PDB entry 7RFB | X-ray diffraction, 2.70 A resolution | chains A and B of the 3 polymer chains in the assembly

== Chain A ==
Protein: mAb1198 Heavy Chain
From: Homo sapiens
Amino-acid sequence (237 residues; row label = number of the first residue in the row; note: 2 numbers in that range are skipped by the numbering (no residue carries them; nothing is unmodelled there); a row labelled like 82A-82C holds insertion residues (82A, then the next letters in order)):
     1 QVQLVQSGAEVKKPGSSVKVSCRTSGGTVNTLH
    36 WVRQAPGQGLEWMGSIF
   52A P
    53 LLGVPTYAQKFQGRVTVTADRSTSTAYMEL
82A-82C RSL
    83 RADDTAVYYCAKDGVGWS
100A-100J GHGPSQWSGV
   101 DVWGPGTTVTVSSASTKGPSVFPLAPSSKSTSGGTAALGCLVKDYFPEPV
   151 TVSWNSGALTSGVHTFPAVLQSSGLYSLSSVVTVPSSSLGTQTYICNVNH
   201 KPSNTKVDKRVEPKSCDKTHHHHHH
Not modelled in the structure: 128-132, 215-225
Disulfides: Cys22-Cys92, Cys140-Cys196

== Chain B ==
Protein: mAb1198 Light Chain
From: Homo sapiens
Amino-acid sequence (220 residues; each row starts with the number of its first residue; a row labelled like 27A-27E holds insertion residues (27A, then the next letters in order)):
     1 DIVMTQSPLSLPVTPGEPASISCTSSQ
27A-27E SLLHS
    28 TGYNYLDWYVQKPGQSPQLLIYLGSIRASGVPDRFSGSGSGTDFTLRISR
    78 VEAGDVGIYYCMQALEIP
   95A R
    96 LTFGGGTKLEIKRTVAAPSVFIFPPSDEQLKSGTASVVCLLNNFYPREAK
   146 VQWKVDNALQSGNSQESVTEQDSKDSTYSLSSTLTLSKADYEKHKVYACE
   196 VTHQGLSSPVTKSFNRGEC
Not modelled in the structure: 1, 214
Disulfides: Cys23-Cys88, Cys134-Cys194

== Chain A / chain B interface ==
Residue-residue contacts (74; chain A residue first):
  His33(A) - Pro95(B)  hydrogen bond (side chain-backbone)
  His33(A) - Leu96(B)
  Val37(A) - Phe98(B)  hydrophobic
  Gln39(A) - Gln38(B)  hydrogen bond
  Gln39(A) - Tyr87(B)
  Leu45(A) - Pro44(B)  hydrophobic
  Leu45(A) - Tyr87(B)  hydrophobic
  Leu45(A) - Phe98(B)
  Trp47(A) - Pro95(B)
  Trp47(A) - Arg95A(B)
  Trp47(A) - Leu96(B)
  Ser50(A) - Pro95(B)
  Phe52(A) - Pro95(B)  hydrophobic
  Thr58(A) - Pro95(B)
  Thr58(A) - Arg95A(B)
  Tyr59(A) - Arg95A(B)  hydrogen bond (backbone-side chain)
  Tyr91(A) - Gln38(B)  hydrogen bond
  Tyr91(A) - Gln42(B)
  Tyr91(A) - Ser43(B)
  Tyr91(A) - Pro44(B)
  Gln100F(A) - Tyr30(B)
  Gln100F(A) - Leu50(B)
  Trp100G(A) - Tyr32(B)  hydrophobic
  Trp100G(A) - Asp34(B)  hydrogen bond
  Trp100G(A) - Tyr49(B)
  Trp100G(A) - Leu50(B)
  Trp100G(A) - Ala91(B)
  Trp100G(A) - Ile94(B)  hydrophobic
  Ser100H(A) - Leu46(B)
  Ser100H(A) - Tyr49(B)
  Gly100I(A) - Asp34(B)
  Gly100I(A) - Leu46(B)
  Val100J(A) - Tyr36(B)  hydrogen bond (backbone-side chain)
  Val100J(A) - Leu46(B)
  Val100J(A) - Leu96(B)  hydrophobic
  Asp101(A) - Leu46(B)
  Trp103(A) - Pro44(B)
  Trp103(A) - Phe98(B)  hydrophobic
  Gly104(A) - Ser43(B)  hydrogen bond (backbone-side chain)
  Pro105(A) - Ser43(B)
  Phe122(A) - Ser121(B)
  Phe122(A) - Glu123(B)
  Phe122(A) - Gln124(B)
  Phe122(A) - Ser127(B)
  Pro123(A) - Ser121(B)
  Leu124(A) - Phe118(B)
  Ala125(A) - Phe118(B)
  Thr135(A) - Phe116(B)
  Ala137(A) - Phe116(B)  hydrophobic
  Ala137(A) - Phe118(B)
  Ala137(A) - Leu135(B)  hydrophobic
  Leu141(A) - Ser131(B)
  Lys143(A) - Ser131(B)  hydrogen bond
  Lys143(A) - Thr180(B)
  His164(A) - Asn137(B)  hydrogen bond
  His164(A) - Asn138(B)
  His164(A) - Thr164(B)
  His164(A) - Ser174(B)  hydrogen bond
  Phe166(A) - Leu135(B)  hydrophobic
  Phe166(A) - Ser162(B)
  Phe166(A) - Thr164(B)
  Phe166(A) - Ser174(B)
  Phe166(A) - Leu175(B)
  Phe166(A) - Ser176(B)
  Pro167(A) - Ser162(B)  hydrogen bond (backbone-side chain)
  Pro167(A) - Val163(B)
  Val169(A) - Gln160(B)
  Leu170(A) - Gln160(B)  hydrogen bond (backbone-side chain)
  Gln171(A) - Gln160(B)
  Ser179(A) - Ser176(B)
  Val181(A) - Leu135(B)  hydrophobic
  Thr183(A) - Asn137(B)
  Lys209(A) - Glu123(B)  salt bridge
  Lys214(A) - Glu213(B)  hydrogen bond (side chain-backbone)
Interface residues without a listed pair, chain A (43 interface residues in all): Gly44, Ala60, Val121, Ala136, Leu138
Interface residues without a listed pair, chain B (40 interface residues in all): Met89, Val133, Asp167

== In short ==
43 residues of chain A and 40 residues of chain B are in contact; the contacts include 13 hydrogen bonds and 1
salt bridge. Among the polar pairs are Lys209(A)-Glu123(B), His33(A)-Pro95(B) and Gln39(A)-Gln38(B).
Here chain A is mAb1198 Heavy Chain and chain B is mAb1198 Light Chain, both from Homo sapiens. Entry 7RFB
(Crystal structure of broadly neutralizing antibody mAb1198 in complex with Hepatitis C virus envelope
glycoprotein E2 ...) was determined by X-ray diffraction together with 7RFC from the same study.
